Entry 6WJP (X-ray diffraction, 1.70 A resolution); this record covers chain B.

[Chain B]
Protein: Arginine repressor
Source organism: Corynebacterium pseudotuberculosis (strain C231)
UniProtKB: D9QA55 (D9QA55_CORP2); numbering as in UniProt (aligned over 81-163)
Chain sequence (83 residues; numbered 81 to 163; the number before each row is that of its first residue):
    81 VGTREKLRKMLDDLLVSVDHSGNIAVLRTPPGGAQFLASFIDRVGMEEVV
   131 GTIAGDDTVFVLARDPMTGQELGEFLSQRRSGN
Not modelled in the structure: 81, 161-163
Sequence notes: engineered mutation Gln-115 (Pro in D9QA55)
Ligand contacts: arginine (ARG): Arg-108, Gln-115, Ala-118, Ser-119, Asp-122, Arg-123, Thr-132, Ile-133, Ala-134, Gly-135, Asp-136, Asp-137, Thr-138

[In short]
Chain B binds arginine.
Chain B is Arginine repressor (Corynebacterium pseudotuberculosis (strain C231)); the structure, Crystal
structure of Arginine Repressor P115Q mutant from the pathogenic bacterium Corynebacterium pseudotuberculosis
bound to arginine, was determined by X-ray diffraction (same publication as 6WJO).
